Entry 7DB9 (X-ray diffraction, 2.85 A resolution); this record covers chains B and E of the 6 polymer chains in the assembly.

[Chain B]
Name: Tubulin beta chain
From: Sus scrofa
UniProtKB: A0A287AGU7 (A0A287AGU7_PIG); residues 1-445 here = UniProt positions 1-445
Chain sequence (445 residues; numbered 1 to 445; the number before each row is that of its first residue):
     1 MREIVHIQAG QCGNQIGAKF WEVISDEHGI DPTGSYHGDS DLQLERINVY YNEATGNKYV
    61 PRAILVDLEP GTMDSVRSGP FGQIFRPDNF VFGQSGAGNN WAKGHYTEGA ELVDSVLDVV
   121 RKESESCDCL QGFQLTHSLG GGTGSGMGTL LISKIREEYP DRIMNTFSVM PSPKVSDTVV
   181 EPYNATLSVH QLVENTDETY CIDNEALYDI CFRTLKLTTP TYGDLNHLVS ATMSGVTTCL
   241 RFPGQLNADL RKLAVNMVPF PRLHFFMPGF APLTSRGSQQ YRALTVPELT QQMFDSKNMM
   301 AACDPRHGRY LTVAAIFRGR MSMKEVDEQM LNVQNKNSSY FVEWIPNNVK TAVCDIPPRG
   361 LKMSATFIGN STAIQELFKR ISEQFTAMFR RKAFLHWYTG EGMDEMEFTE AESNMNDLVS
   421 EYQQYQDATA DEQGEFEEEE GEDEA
Disordered / not traced: 431-445
Bound ions: Mg2+: Q11 (together with GDP); Ca2+ near E111 (its only coordinating residue here)
Small-molecule neighbours:
  - GDP (guanosine-5'-diphosphate): G10, Q11, C12, Q15, I16, D67, N99, S138, G140, G141, G142, T143, G144, S145, V169, P171, V175, S176, D177, E181, N204, L207, Y222, L225, N226
  - IC1 (3-[(2,4,6-trimethoxy-phenyl)-methylene]-indolin-2-one): Y200, G235, V236, C239, L240, L246, A248, D249, K252, L253, N256, M257, A314, A315, I316, K350, T351, A352, T366, I368

[Chain E]
Name: Stathmin-4
From: Mus musculus
UniProtKB: P63042 (STMN4_MOUSE); residues 5-145 here correspond to UniProt positions 49-189 (UniProt number = residue number + 44)
Chain sequence (143 residues; numbered 3 to 145; the number before each row is that of its first residue):
     3 MADMEVIELN KCTSGQSFEV ILKPPSFDGV PEFNASLPRR RDPSLEEIQK KLEAAEERRK
    63 YQEAELLKHL AEKREHEREV IQKAIEENNN FIKMAKEKLA QKMESNKENR EAHLAAMLER
   123 LQEKDKHAEE VRKNKELKEE ASR
Disordered / not traced: 3-5, 29-43, 145
Differences from the reference sequence: initiating methionine (3); expression tag (4)

[Interface between chain B and chain E]
Residue-residue contacts (24):
  H105(B) - K75(E)  hydrogen bond
  Y106(B) - H78(E)  hydrogen bond
  Y106(B) - V82(E)  hydrophobic
  Y106(B) - I83(E)
  L150(B) - E79(E)
  S153(B) - L72(E)
  S153(B) - K75(E)
  S153(B) - R76(E)  hydrogen bond
  K154(B) - R76(E)
  K154(B) - E79(E)  salt bridge
  R156(B) - L68(E)
  E157(B) - L69(E)
  E157(B) - L72(E)
  E157(B) - R76(E)  salt bridge
  P160(B) - E65(E)
  P160(B) - L68(E)  hydrophobic
  Q191(B) - K75(E)
  T399(B) - E89(E)
  E401(B) - V82(E)
  E401(B) - A86(E)
  G402(B) - V82(E)
  G402(B) - K85(E)
  D404(B) - K85(E)  salt bridge
  E407(B) - H78(E)  salt bridge
Interface residues without a listed pair, chain B (17 interface residues in all): T107, G400, M403
Interface residues without a listed pair, chain E (14 interface residues in all): N90

[Summary]
The interface between chain B and chain E involves 17 residues on one side and 14 on the other, with 3
hydrogen bonds and 4 salt bridges. Among the polar pairs are K154(B)-E79(E), E157(B)-R76(E) and
D404(B)-K85(E). Bound to chain B: GDP and compound IC1.
Here chain B is Tubulin beta chain (Sus scrofa) and chain E is Stathmin-4 (Mus musculus). Entry 7DB9 (IC1 in
complex with tubulin) was determined by X-ray diffraction.
